7V2A - chains D and E of the 9 polymer chains in the assembly; structure by electron microscopy, 3.40 A resolution.

[Chain D]
Name: The light chain of XG014 Fab
Organism: Homo sapiens
Notes: antibody fragment or engineered binder
Amino-acid sequence (216 residues; numbered 1 to 216; the number before each row is that of its first residue):
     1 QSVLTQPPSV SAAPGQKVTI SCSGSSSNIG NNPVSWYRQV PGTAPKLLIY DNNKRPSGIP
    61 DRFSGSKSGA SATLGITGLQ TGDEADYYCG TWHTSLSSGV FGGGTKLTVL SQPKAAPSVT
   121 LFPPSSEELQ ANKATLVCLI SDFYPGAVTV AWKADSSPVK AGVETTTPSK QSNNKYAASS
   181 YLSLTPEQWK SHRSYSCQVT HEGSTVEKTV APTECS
Not modelled in the structure: 112-216
Disulfides: Cys-22/Cys-89

[Chain E]
Name: The heavy chain of XG014
Organism: Homo sapiens
Amino-acid sequence (237 residues; each row starts with the number of its first residue):
     1 EVQLVQSGAE VKKPGESLKI SCKGSGYSFS NYWIGWVRHM PGKGLEWMGI IYPGDSDTRY
    61 SPSFQGQVTI SVDTSISTAY LQWSSLKASD TAMYYCTRHQ YGYNYGYFYY YIDVWGKGTT
   121 VTVSSASTKG PSVFPLAPSS KSTSGGTAAL GCLVKDYFPE PVTVSWNSGA LTSGVHTFPA
   181 VLQSSGLYSL SSVVTVPSSS LGTQTYICNV NHKPSNTKVD KRVEPKSCDK THHHHHH
Not modelled in the structure: 121-237
Disulfides: Cys-22/Cys-96

[Interface between chain D and chain E]
Residue-residue contacts - 28 pairs, chain D then chain E:
  Asn-32(D) / Tyr-107(E)
  Tyr-37(D) / Tyr-111(E)
  Gln-39(D) / His-39(E)  hydrogen bond
  Ala-44(D) / Tyr-95(E)
  Ala-44(D) / Trp-115(E)  hydrophobic
  Pro-45(D) / Leu-45(E)  hydrophobic
  Pro-45(D) / Tyr-95(E)
  Pro-45(D) / Val-114(E)
  Leu-47(D) / Tyr-111(E)
  Tyr-50(D) / Tyr-110(E)
  Tyr-88(D) / Gly-44(E)
  Tyr-88(D) / Leu-45(E)  hydrophobic
  Trp-92(D) / Trp-47(E)  hydrophobic
  Trp-92(D) / Arg-59(E)
  Trp-92(D) / Tyr-101(E)  hydrogen bond
  Trp-92(D) / Tyr-107(E)  hydrogen bond
  Trp-92(D) / Tyr-109(E)
  Ser-98(D) / Trp-47(E)
  Ser-98(D) / Ser-61(E)
  Ser-98(D) / Pro-62(E)
  Gly-99(D) / Trp-47(E)
  Val-100(D) / Trp-47(E)  hydrophobic
  Phe-101(D) / Val-37(E)  hydrophobic
  Phe-101(D) / Leu-45(E)
  Phe-101(D) / Glu-46(E)
  Phe-101(D) / Trp-47(E)
  Phe-101(D) / Tyr-111(E)
  Gly-103(D) / Gly-44(E)
Other interface residues (no listed pair), chain D (19 interface residues in all): Pro-33, Thr-91, Leu-96, Ser-97, Gly-102
Other interface residues (no listed pair), chain E (19 interface residues in all): Lys-43, Ile-50

[Summary]
The chain D/chain E interface involves 19 residues from each chain, with 3 hydrogen bonds. Among the polar
pairs are Gln-39(D)/His-39(E), Trp-92(D)/Tyr-101(E) and Trp-92(D)/Tyr-107(E).
Here chain D is the light chain of XG014 Fab and chain E is the heavy chain of XG014, both from Homo sapiens.
Entry 7V2A (SARS-CoV-2 Spike trimer in complex with XG014 Fab) was determined by electron microscopy.
